Entry 8JP4 (electron microscopy, 2.53 A resolution); this record covers chains A and B of the 8 polymer chains in the assembly.

# Chain A (and B)
Protein: Protein ERGIC-53
Organism: Homo sapiens
Notes: chain B of this document is another copy of the same molecule, construct and numbering; everything in this record applies to it too
Reference sequence: P49257 (LMAN1_HUMAN); numbering as in UniProt (aligned over 1-510)
Amino-acid sequence (522 residues; row label = number of the first residue in the row):
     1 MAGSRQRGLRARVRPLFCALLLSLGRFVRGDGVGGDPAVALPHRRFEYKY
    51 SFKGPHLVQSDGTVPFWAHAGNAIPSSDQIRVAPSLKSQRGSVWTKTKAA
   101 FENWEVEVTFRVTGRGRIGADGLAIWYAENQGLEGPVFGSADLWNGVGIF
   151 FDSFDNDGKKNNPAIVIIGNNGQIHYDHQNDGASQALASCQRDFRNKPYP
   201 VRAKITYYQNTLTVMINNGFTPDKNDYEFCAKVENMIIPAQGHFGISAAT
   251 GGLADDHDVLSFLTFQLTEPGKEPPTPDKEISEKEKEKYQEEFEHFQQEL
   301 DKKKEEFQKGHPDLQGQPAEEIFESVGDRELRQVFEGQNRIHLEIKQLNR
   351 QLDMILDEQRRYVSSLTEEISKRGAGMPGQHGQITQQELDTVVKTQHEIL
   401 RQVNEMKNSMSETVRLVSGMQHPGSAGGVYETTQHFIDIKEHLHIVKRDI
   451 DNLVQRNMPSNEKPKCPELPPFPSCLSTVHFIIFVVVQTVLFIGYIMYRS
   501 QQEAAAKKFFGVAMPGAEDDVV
Unresolved in the structure: 1-41, 368-522 (chain B: 1-41, 313-323, 366-522)
Disulfides: Cys-190/Cys-230
Differences from the reference sequence: expression tag (511-522)
Ion coordination: Ca2+ site 1: Asp-152, Phe-154, Asn-156, Asp-181; Ca2+ site 2: Asp-155, Asp-157, Asn-161, Asn-162, Asp-181
Swiss-Prot annotation at these positions:
  - region: Arg-499 to Phe-510 (Mediates interaction with RAB3GAP1, RAB3GAP2 and UBXN6)
  - motif: Phe-509, Phe-510 (ER export motif)
  - binding site (a carbohydrate): Ser-88, Asp-121, Asn-156, His-178, Gly-251 to Leu-253
  - binding site (Ca(2+)): Asp-152, Phe-154, Asn-156, Asp-181
  - site: Gln-501 (Required for ER export)
  - modified residue: Ser-425 (Phosphoserine)
  - natural variant: Trp-67 (W67S: In F5F8D1)
From the paper describing this entry:
  - self-association interface (contacts with another copy of this molecule); pairs are residue here / residue on that copy: Arg-192/Gln-191 (hydrogen bond), Val-326, Val-326, Gln-338, Gln-338

# Interface between chain A and chain B
Pairs across the interface (61):
  Ile-74(A) / Ile-74(B)  hydrophobic
  Ile-74(A) / Leu-86(B)  hydrophobic
  Asp-78(A) / Lys-87(B)
  Gln-79(A) / Leu-86(B)
  Arg-81(A) / Ser-85(B)  hydrogen bond
  Arg-81(A) / Leu-86(B)
  Arg-81(A) / Asp-256(B)  salt bridge
  Ser-85(A) / Arg-81(B)  hydrogen bond (backbone-side chain)
  Leu-86(A) / Ile-74(B)  hydrophobic
  Leu-86(A) / Gln-79(B)
  Thr-113(A) / Arg-115(B)
  Arg-115(A) / Arg-111(B)
  Arg-115(A) / Thr-113(B)
  Lys-197(A) / Arg-115(B)  hydrogen bond (backbone-side chain)
  Asp-258(A) / Leu-86(B)
  Gln-317(A) / Leu-253(B)
  Glu-321(A) / Arg-115(B)
  Glu-321(A) / Gly-116(B)
  Glu-321(A) / Arg-117(B)  hydrogen bond (backbone-backbone)
  Glu-321(A) / Ile-118(B)
  Ile-322(A) / Arg-115(B)
  Ile-322(A) / Gly-116(B)
  Glu-324(A) / Arg-117(B)  salt bridge
  Arg-329(A) / Gly-114(B)  hydrogen bond (side chain-backbone)
  Arg-329(A) / Arg-115(B)  hydrogen bond (side chain-backbone)
  Arg-329(A) / Asn-196(B)
  Glu-330(A) / Leu-331(B)
  Arg-332(A) / Arg-117(B)
  Gln-333(A) / Asn-196(B)  hydrogen bond (side chain-backbone)
  Gln-333(A) / Lys-197(B)
  Gln-333(A) / Pro-198(B)
  Gln-333(A) / Phe-220(B)
  Val-334(A) / Val-334(B)  hydrophobic
  Val-334(A) / Gln-338(B)  hydrogen bond (backbone-side chain)
  Glu-336(A) / Phe-220(B)
  Gly-337(A) / Phe-220(B)
  Gly-337(A) / Gln-338(B)
  Gln-338(A) / Gln-338(B)
  Arg-340(A) / Phe-220(B)
  Arg-340(A) / Gln-338(B)
  Ile-341(A) / Ile-341(B)  hydrophobic
  Ile-341(A) / Ile-345(B)  hydrophobic
  Glu-344(A) / His-342(B)
  Glu-344(A) / Ile-345(B)
  Glu-344(A) / Lys-346(B)  salt bridge
  Ile-345(A) / Ile-345(B)  hydrophobic
  Gln-347(A) / Asn-349(B)
  Leu-348(A) / Ile-345(B)
  Leu-348(A) / Leu-348(B)  hydrophobic
  Leu-348(A) / Asn-349(B)
  Leu-348(A) / Leu-352(B)
  Gln-351(A) / Asn-349(B)  hydrogen bond
  Gln-351(A) / Leu-352(B)
  Gln-351(A) / Asp-353(B)
  Ile-355(A) / Ile-355(B)  hydrophobic
  Ile-355(A) / Leu-356(B)  hydrophobic
  Ile-355(A) / Gln-359(B)
  Glu-358(A) / Arg-360(B)  salt bridge
  Gln-359(A) / Gln-359(B)  hydrogen bond
  Tyr-362(A) / Tyr-362(B)  hydrophobic
  Tyr-362(A) / Val-363(B)  hydrophobic
Also at the interface, not in a pair above, chain A (36 interface residues in all): Lys-87, Asp-256, Leu-352
Also at the interface, not in a pair above, chain B (41 interface residues in all): Ser-76, Asp-78, Pro-84, Phe-335, Asn-339

# Summary
36 residues of chain A face 41 of chain B across their interface, with 10 hydrogen bonds and 4 salt bridges.
Polar pairs include Arg-81(A)/Asp-256(B), Glu-324(A)/Arg-117(B) and Glu-344(A)/Lys-346(B). From UniProt: 7
carbohydrate-binding residues and 4 Ca2+-binding residues on chain A. The paper reports a self-association
interface involving Arg-192(A), Val-326(A) and Gln-338(A).
Both chains are Protein ERGIC-53 (Homo sapiens). Entry 8JP4 (Cryo-EM structure of the head region of
full-length ERGIC-53 with MCFD2 (form A)) was determined by electron microscopy (same publication as 8JP5,
8JP6, 8JP7, 8JP8, 8JP9 and 8JPG).
